PDB entry 5F5U | X-ray diffraction, 2.75 A resolution | chains A and C of the 3 polymer chains in the assembly

== Chain A ==
Molecule: Prp38
Source organism: Chaetomium thermophilum (strain DSM 1495 / CBS 144.50 / IMI 039719)
Notes: fragment: ntr
Reference sequence: G0S1D3 (G0S1D3_CHATD); numbering as in UniProt (aligned over 2-220)
Amino-acid sequence (223 residues; row label = number of the first residue in the row; numbers below 1 keep their minus sign (Gly-2 is residue -2)):
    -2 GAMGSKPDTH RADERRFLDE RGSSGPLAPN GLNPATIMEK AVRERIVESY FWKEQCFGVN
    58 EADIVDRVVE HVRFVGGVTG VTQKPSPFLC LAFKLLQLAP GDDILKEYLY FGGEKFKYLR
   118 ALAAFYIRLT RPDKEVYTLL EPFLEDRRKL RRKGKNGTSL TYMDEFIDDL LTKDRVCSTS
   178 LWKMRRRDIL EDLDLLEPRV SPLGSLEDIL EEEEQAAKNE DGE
Not modelled in the structure: -2 to 21, 210-220
Differences from the reference sequence: expression tag (-2 to 1)

== Chain C ==
Molecule: Zinc finger domain-containing protein
Source organism: Chaetomium thermophilum (strain DSM 1495 / CBS 144.50 / IMI 039719)
Reference sequence: G0S6R0 (G0S6R0_CHATD); residue numbers follow UniProt; this construct covers 131-164
Amino-acid sequence (36 residues; row label = number of the first residue in the row):
   129 GAGEVKKATA EEVHARIEFL WQREQEKKKE QVVSLK
Not modelled in the structure: 129-130, 163-164
Differences from the reference sequence: expression tag (129-130)

== Chain A / chain C interface ==
Contacting residue pairs (27):
  Asn57(A) - Lys134(C)
  Glu58(A) - Lys135(C)
  Glu58(A) - Ala136(C)  hydrogen bond (side chain-backbone)
  Glu58(A) - Val141(C)
  Ala59(A) - Arg144(C)  hydrogen bond (backbone-side chain)
  Asp60(A) - Arg144(C)  salt bridge
  Val62(A) - Val141(C)  hydrophobic
  Val62(A) - Ile145(C)  hydrophobic
  Val62(A) - Leu148(C)  hydrophobic
  Asp63(A) - Arg144(C)  salt bridge
  Asp63(A) - Leu148(C)
  Val66(A) - Leu148(C)  hydrophobic
  Asp100(A) - Ala138(C)
  Ile101(A) - Ala136(C)
  Glu104(A) - Ala138(C)
  Glu104(A) - His142(C)  salt bridge
  Glu104(A) - Ile145(C)
  Tyr105(A) - Val141(C)  hydrophobic
  Phe108(A) - His142(C)
  Phe108(A) - Ile145(C)  hydrophobic
  Phe108(A) - Glu146(C)
  Gly109(A) - Ile145(C)
  Lys112(A) - Glu146(C)  salt bridge
  Lys112(A) - Trp149(C)
  Phe113(A) - Ile145(C)  hydrophobic
  Phe113(A) - Trp149(C)
  Phe113(A) - Glu152(C)
Also at the interface, not in a pair above, chain A (18 interface residues in all): Gly55, Leu95, Leu116
Also at the interface, not in a pair above, chain C (14 interface residues in all): Val133, Thr137

== Summary ==
Chain A and chain C form an interface of 18 and 14 residues respectively; the contacts include 2 hydrogen
bonds and 4 salt bridges. Among the polar pairs are Asp60(A)-Arg144(C), Asp63(A)-Arg144(C) and
Glu104(A)-His142(C).
Here chain A is Prp38 and chain C is Zinc finger domain-containing protein, both from Chaetomium thermophilum
(strain DSM 1495 / CBS 144.50 / IMI 039719). Entry 5F5U (Crystal structure of the Snu23-Prp38-MFAP1(217-258)
complex of Chaetomium thermophilum) was determined by X-ray diffraction, deposited together with 5F5S, 5F5T
and 5F5V.
